PDB entry 2PWO | X-ray diffraction, 1.45 A resolution | chains A and B

[Chain A (and B)]
Protein: Gag-Pol polyprotein (Pr160Gag-Pol)
From: Human immunodeficiency virus 1
Notes: fragment: N-Terminal Domain; chain B of this document is another copy of the same molecule, construct and numbering; everything in this record applies to it too
Reference sequence: P12497 (POL_HV1N5); residues 1-146 here correspond to UniProt positions 133-278 (UniProt number = residue number + 132)
Amino-acid sequence (146 residues; each row starts with the number of its first residue):
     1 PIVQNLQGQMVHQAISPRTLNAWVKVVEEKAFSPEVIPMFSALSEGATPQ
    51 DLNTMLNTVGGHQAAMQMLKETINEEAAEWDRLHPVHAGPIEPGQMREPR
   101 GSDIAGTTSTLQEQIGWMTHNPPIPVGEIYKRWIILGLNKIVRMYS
Unresolved in the structure: 1, 146 (chain B: 94-95, 146)
Construct notes: engineered mutation Glu92 (Ala224 in P12497)
Swiss-Prot annotation at these positions:
  - region: Asn57 to Gln95 (Interaction with human PPIA/CYPA and NUP153)
  - site: Gly89, Pro90 (Cis/trans isomerization of proline peptide bond)
  - modified residue: Ser16 (Phosphoserine)
Reported in the primary citation:
  - conformationally variable residues: Ala31 to Phe32

[Chain A / chain B interface]
Contacting residue pairs - 41 pairs, chain A then chain B:
  Ile2(A) with Met10(B), hydrophobic
  Gln4(A) with Thr119(B); His120(B); Asn121(B), hydrogen bond; Pro123(B)
  Gly8(A) with Asn121(B)
  Met10(A) with Gln4(B); Met10(B), hydrophobic; Thr119(B)
  Ser16(A) with Glu45(B), hydrogen bond
  Arg18(A) with Ser41(B), hydrogen bond; Ala42(B); Glu45(B)
  Thr19(A) with Ala42(B); Glu45(B)
  Asn21(A) with Pro38(B)
  Ala22(A) with Pro38(B); Met39(B); Ala42(B), hydrophobic
  Lys25(A) with Pro38(B); Met39(B)
  Glu29(A) with Glu29(B); Lys30(B), salt bridge; Glu35(B)
  Lys30(A) with Glu29(B), salt bridge; Lys30(B)
  Pro38(A) with Lys25(B)
  Met39(A) with Ala22(B); Lys25(B)
  Ser41(A) with Arg18(B), hydrogen bond
  Ala42(A) with Arg18(B); Thr19(B); Ala22(B), hydrophobic; Leu43(B), hydrophobic
  Leu43(A) with Ala42(B), hydrophobic
  Glu45(A) with Ser16(B), hydrogen bond; Arg18(B), salt bridge; Thr19(B), hydrogen bond
  Asn121(A) with Leu6(B)
  Glu128(A) with Arg18(B), salt bridge
  Lys131(A) with Arg18(B)
Also at the interface, not in a pair above, chain A (25 interface residues in all): Gln13, Val26, Glu35, Ile135
Also at the interface, not in a pair above, chain B (26 interface residues in all): Ile2, Val26, Pro122, Glu128, Ile135

[Summary]
25 residues of chain A and 26 residues of chain B are in contact, with 6 hydrogen bonds and 4 salt bridges.
Polar contacts include Glu29(A)-Lys30(B), Glu45(A)-Arg18(B) and Glu128(A)-Arg18(B). The paper reports
conformational variability at Ala31(A).
Both chains are Gag-Pol polyprotein (Pr160Gag-Pol) (Human immunodeficiency virus 1). Entry 2PWO (Crystal
Structure of HIV-1 CA146 A92E Psuedo Cell) was determined by X-ray diffraction (same publication as 2PWM and
2PXR).
